Entry 7WT7 (electron microscopy, 3.40 A resolution); this record covers chains B and C of the 5 polymer chains in the assembly.

# Chain B
Name: Spike glycoprotein
Organism: Severe acute respiratory syndrome coronavirus 2
Reference sequence: P0DTC2 (SPIKE_SARS2); aligned to UniProt positions 1-1270 over residues 1-1270 (the alignment contains insertions or deletions, so no single offset holds)
Chain sequence (1270 residues; row label = number of the first residue in the row; note: 2 numbers in that range are skipped by the numbering (no residue carries them; nothing is unmodelled there); a row labelled like 250A-250B holds insertion residues (250A, then the next letters in order)):
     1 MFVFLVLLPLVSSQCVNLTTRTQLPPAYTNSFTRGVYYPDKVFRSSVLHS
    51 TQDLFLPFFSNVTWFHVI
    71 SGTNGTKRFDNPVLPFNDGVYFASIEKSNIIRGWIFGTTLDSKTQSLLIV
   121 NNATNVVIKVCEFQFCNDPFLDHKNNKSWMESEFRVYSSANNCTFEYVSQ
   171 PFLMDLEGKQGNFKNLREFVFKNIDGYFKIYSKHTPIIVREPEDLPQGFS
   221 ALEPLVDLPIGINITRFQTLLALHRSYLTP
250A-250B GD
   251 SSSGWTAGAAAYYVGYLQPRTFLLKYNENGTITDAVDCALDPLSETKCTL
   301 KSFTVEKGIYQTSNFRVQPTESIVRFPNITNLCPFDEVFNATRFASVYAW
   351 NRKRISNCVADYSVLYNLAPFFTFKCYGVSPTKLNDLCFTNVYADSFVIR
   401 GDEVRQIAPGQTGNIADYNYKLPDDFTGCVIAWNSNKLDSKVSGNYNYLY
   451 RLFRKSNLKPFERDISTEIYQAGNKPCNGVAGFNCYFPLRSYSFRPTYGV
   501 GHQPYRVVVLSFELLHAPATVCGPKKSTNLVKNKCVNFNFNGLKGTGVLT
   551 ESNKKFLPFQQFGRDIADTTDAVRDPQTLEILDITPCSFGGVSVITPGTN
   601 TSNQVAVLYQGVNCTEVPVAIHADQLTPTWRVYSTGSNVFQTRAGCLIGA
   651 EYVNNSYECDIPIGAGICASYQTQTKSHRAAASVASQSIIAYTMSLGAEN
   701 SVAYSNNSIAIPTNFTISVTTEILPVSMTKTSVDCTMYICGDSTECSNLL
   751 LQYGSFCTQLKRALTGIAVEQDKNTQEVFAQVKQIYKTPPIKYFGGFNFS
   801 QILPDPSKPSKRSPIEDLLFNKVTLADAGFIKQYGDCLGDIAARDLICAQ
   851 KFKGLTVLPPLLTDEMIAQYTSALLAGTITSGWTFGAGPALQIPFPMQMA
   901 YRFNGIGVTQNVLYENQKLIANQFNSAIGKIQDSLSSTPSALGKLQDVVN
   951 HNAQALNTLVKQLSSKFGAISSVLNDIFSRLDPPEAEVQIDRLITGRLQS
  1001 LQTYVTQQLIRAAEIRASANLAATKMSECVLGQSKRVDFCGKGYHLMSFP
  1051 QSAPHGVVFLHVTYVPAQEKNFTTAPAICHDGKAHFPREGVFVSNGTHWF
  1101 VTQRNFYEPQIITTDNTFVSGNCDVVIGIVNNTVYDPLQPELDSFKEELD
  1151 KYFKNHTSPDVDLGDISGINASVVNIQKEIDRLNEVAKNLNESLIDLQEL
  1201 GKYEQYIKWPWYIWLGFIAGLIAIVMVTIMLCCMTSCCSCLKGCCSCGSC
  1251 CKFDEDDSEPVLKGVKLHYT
Unresolved in the structure: 1-13, 71-76, 243-250, 250A-250B, 674-685, 826-845, 1160-1270
Sequence notes: variant Val67 (Ala in P0DTC2), Ile95 (Thr in P0DTC2), Asp142 (Gly in P0DTC2), Ile208 (Leu212 in P0DTC2), Asp336 (Gly339 in P0DTC2), Leu368 (Ser371 in P0DTC2), Pro370 (Ser373 in P0DTC2), Phe372 (Ser375 in P0DTC2), Asn414 (Lys417 in P0DTC2), Lys437 (Asn440 in P0DTC2), Ser443 (Gly446 in P0DTC2), Asn474 (Ser477 in P0DTC2), Lys475 (Thr478 in P0DTC2), Ala481 (Glu484 in P0DTC2), Arg490 (Gln493 in P0DTC2), Ser493 (Gly496 in P0DTC2), Arg495 (Gln498 in P0DTC2), Tyr498 (Asn501 in P0DTC2), His502 (Tyr505 in P0DTC2), Lys544 (Thr547 in P0DTC2), Gly611 (Asp614 in P0DTC2), Tyr652 (His655 in P0DTC2), Lys676 (Asn679 in P0DTC2), His678 (Pro681 in P0DTC2), Ala680 (Arg683 in P0DTC2), Ala682 (Arg685 in P0DTC2), Lys761 (Asn764 in P0DTC2), Tyr793 (Asp796 in P0DTC2), Lys853 (Asn856 in P0DTC2), His951 (Gln954 in P0DTC2), Lys966 (Asn969 in P0DTC2), Phe978 (Leu981 in P0DTC2); insertion (211-213); engineered mutation Pro814 (Phe817 in P0DTC2), Pro889 (Ala892 in P0DTC2), Pro896 (Ala899 in P0DTC2), Pro939 (Ala942 in P0DTC2), Pro983 (Lys986 in P0DTC2), Pro984 (Val987 in P0DTC2)
Disulfides: Cys15-Cys136, Cys131-Cys163, Cys288-Cys298, Cys333-Cys358, Cys376-Cys429, Cys388-Cys522, Cys477-Cys485, Cys614-Cys646, Cys659-Cys668, Cys735-Cys757, Cys740-Cys746, Cys1029-Cys1040, Cys1079-Cys1123
Covalent attachments: N-acetylglucosamine (NAG) linked to Asn17, Asn61, Asn125, Asn145, Asn233, Asn328, Asn340, Asn600, Asn613, Asn706, Asn714, Asn798, Asn1071, Asn1095, Asn1131
Residues lining bound ligands: N-acetylglucosamine (NAG; 2-acetamido-2-deoxy-beta-D-glucopyranose): Arg454, Ser456, Leu458, Glu462
UniProt features mapped onto this chain:
  - lipidation (S-palmitoyl cysteine): Cys1240, Cys1247, Cys1250
  - glycosylation (N-linked (GlcNAc...) asparagine): Asn17 (complex), Asn61 (hybrid), Asn331 (complex), Asn603 (hybrid)

# Chain C
Name: Spike glycoprotein
Organism: Severe acute respiratory syndrome coronavirus 2
Reference sequence: P0DTC2 (SPIKE_SARS2); aligned to UniProt positions 1-1270 over residues 1-1268 (the alignment contains insertions or deletions, so no single offset holds)
Chain sequence (1270 residues; each row starts with the number of its first residue; note: 2 numbers in that range are skipped by the numbering (no residue carries them; nothing is unmodelled there); a row labelled like 248A-248D holds insertion residues (248A, then the next letters in order)):
     1 MFVFLVLLPLVSSQCVNLTTRTQLPPAYTNSFTRGVYYPDKVFRSSVLHS
    51 TQDLFLPFFSNVTWFHVI
    71 SGTNGTKRFDNPVLPFNDGVYFASIEKSNIIRGWIFGTTLDSKTQSLLIV
   121 NNATNVVIKVCEFQFCNDPFLDHKNNKSWMESEFRVYSSANNCTFEYVSQ
   171 PFLMDLEGKQGNFKNLREFVFKNIDGYFKIYSKHTPIIVREPEDLPQGFS
   221 ALEPLVDLPIGINITRFQTLLALHRSYL
248A-248D TPGD
   249 SSSGWTAGAAAYYVGYLQPRTFLLKYNENGTITDAVDCALDPLSETKCTL
   299 KSFTVEKGIYQTSNFRVQPTESIVRFPNITNLCPFDEVFNATRFASVYAW
   349 NRKRISNCVADYSVLYNLAPFFTFKCYGVSPTKLNDLCFTNVYADSFVIR
   399 GDEVRQIAPGQTGNIADYNYKLPDDFTGCVIAWNSNKLDSKVSGNYNYLY
   449 RLFRKSNLKPFERDISTEIYQAGNKPCNGVAGFNCYFPLRSYSFRPTYGV
   499 GHQPYRVVVLSFELLHAPATVCGPKKSTNLVKNKCVNFNFNGLKGTGVLT
   549 ESNKKFLPFQQFGRDIADTTDAVRDPQTLEILDITPCSFGGVSVITPGTN
   599 TSNQVAVLYQGVNCTEVPVAIHADQLTPTWRVYSTGSNVFQTRAGCLIGA
   649 EYVNNSYECDIPIGAGICASYQTQTKSHRAAASVASQSIIAYTMSLGAEN
   699 SVAYSNNSIAIPTNFTISVTTEILPVSMTKTSVDCTMYICGDSTECSNLL
   749 LQYGSFCTQLKRALTGIAVEQDKNTQEVFAQVKQIYKTPPIKYFGGFNFS
   799 QILPDPSKPSKRSPIEDLLFNKVTLADAGFIKQYGDCLGDIAARDLICAQ
   849 KFKGLTVLPPLLTDEMIAQYTSALLAGTITSGWTFGAGPALQIPFPMQMA
   899 YRFNGIGVTQNVLYENQKLIANQFNSAIGKIQDSLSSTPSALGKLQDVVN
   949 HNAQALNTLVKQLSSKFGAISSVLNDIFSRLDPPEAEVQIDRLITGRLQS
   999 LQTYVTQQLIRAAEIRASANLAATKMSECVLGQSKRVDFCGKGYHLMSFP
  1049 QSAPHGVVFLHVTYVPAQEKNFTTAPAICHDGKAHFPREGVFVSNGTHWF
  1099 VTQRNFYEPQIITTDNTFVSGNCDVVIGIVNNTVYDPLQPELDSFKEELD
  1149 KYFKNHTSPDVDLGDISGINASVVNIQKEIDRLNEVAKNLNESLIDLQEL
  1199 GKYEQYIKWPWYIWLGFIAGLIAIVMVTIMLCCMTSCCSCLKGCCSCGSC
  1249 CKFDEDDSEPVLKGVKLHYT
Unresolved in the structure: 1-13, 71-76, 243-248, 248A-248D, 672-683, 824-843, 1158-1268
Sequence notes: variant Val67 (Ala in P0DTC2), Ile95 (Thr in P0DTC2), Asp142 (Gly in P0DTC2), Ile208 (Leu212 in P0DTC2), Asp334 (Gly339 in P0DTC2), Leu366 (Ser371 in P0DTC2), Pro368 (Ser373 in P0DTC2), Phe370 (Ser375 in P0DTC2), Asn412 (Lys417 in P0DTC2), Lys435 (Asn440 in P0DTC2), Ser441 (Gly446 in P0DTC2), Asn472 (Ser477 in P0DTC2), Lys473 (Thr478 in P0DTC2), Ala479 (Glu484 in P0DTC2), Arg488 (Gln493 in P0DTC2), Ser491 (Gly496 in P0DTC2), Arg493 (Gln498 in P0DTC2), Tyr496 (Asn501 in P0DTC2), His500 (Tyr505 in P0DTC2), Lys542 (Thr547 in P0DTC2), Gly609 (Asp614 in P0DTC2), Tyr650 (His655 in P0DTC2), Lys674 (Asn679 in P0DTC2), His676 (Pro681 in P0DTC2), Ala678 (Arg683 in P0DTC2), Ala680 (Arg685 in P0DTC2), Lys759 (Asn764 in P0DTC2), Tyr791 (Asp796 in P0DTC2), Lys851 (Asn856 in P0DTC2), His949 (Gln954 in P0DTC2), Lys964 (Asn969 in P0DTC2), Phe976 (Leu981 in P0DTC2); insertion (211-213); engineered mutation Pro812 (Phe817 in P0DTC2), Pro887 (Ala892 in P0DTC2), Pro894 (Ala899 in P0DTC2), Pro937 (Ala942 in P0DTC2), Pro981 (Lys986 in P0DTC2), Pro982 (Val987 in P0DTC2)
Disulfides: Cys15-Cys136, Cys131-Cys163, Cys286-Cys296, Cys331-Cys356, Cys374-Cys427, Cys386-Cys520, Cys475-Cys483, Cys612-Cys644, Cys657-Cys666, Cys733-Cys755, Cys738-Cys744, Cys1027-Cys1038, Cys1077-Cys1121
Covalent attachments: N-acetylglucosamine (NAG) linked to Asn17, Asn61, Asn122, Asn145, Asn233, Asn326, Asn338, Asn598, Asn611, Asn652, Asn704, Asn712, Asn796, Asn1069, Asn1093, Asn1129
Residues lining bound ligands: N-acetylglucosamine (NAG; 2-acetamido-2-deoxy-beta-D-glucopyranose): Ile789, Lys790, Tyr791, Phe792
UniProt features mapped onto this chain:
  - lipidation (S-palmitoyl cysteine): Cys1238, Cys1245, Cys1248
  - glycosylation (N-linked (GlcNAc...) asparagine): Asn17 (complex), Asn61 (hybrid), Asn329 (complex), Asn601 (hybrid)

# Chain B / chain C interface
Residue-residue contacts - 127 pairs, chain B then chain C:
  Tyr38(B) - Phe557(C)  hydrophobic
  Lys41(B) - Phe557(C)  hydrogen bond (side chain-backbone)
  Lys41(B) - Phe560(C)
  Val42(B) - Gln558(C)  hydrogen bond (backbone-side chain)
  Val42(B) - Arg562(C)
  Phe43(B) - Lys553(C)
  Phe43(B) - Phe554(C)  hydrophobic
  Phe43(B) - Gln558(C)
  Phe43(B) - Phe560(C)
  Phe43(B) - Gly561(C)
  Phe43(B) - Arg562(C)  hydrogen bond (backbone-backbone)
  Phe165(B) - Asn355(C)
  Tyr197(B) - Pro516(C)
  Glu223(B) - Phe557(C)
  Pro224(B) - Phe557(C)  hydrophobic
  Pro229(B) - Pro516(C)  hydrophobic
  Asn279(B) - Leu555(C)
  Gly280(B) - Gln558(C)
  Ser732(B) - Gln309(C)
  Val733(B) - Gln309(C)
  Asp734(B) - Gly588(C)
  Met737(B) - Gly588(C)
  Asp742(B) - Thr544(C)  hydrogen bond
  Asp742(B) - Cys585(C)  hydrogen bond
  Asp742(B) - Ser586(C)
  Asn748(B) - Gln52(C)
  Leu751(B) - Gln52(C)
  Gln752(B) - Ser963(C)  hydrogen bond (backbone-side chain)
  Gln752(B) - Lys964(C)
  Gln752(B) - Gly966(C)
  Tyr753(B) - Ser963(C)  hydrogen bond (backbone-side chain)
  Tyr753(B) - Phe965(C)
  Phe756(B) - Gln960(C)
  Phe756(B) - Phe965(C)  hydrophobic
  Gln759(B) - Gln960(C)  hydrogen bond
  Gln759(B) - Thr1001(C)
  Lys761(B) - Gln309(C)
  Arg762(B) - Gln952(C)
  Gln781(B) - Lys1040(C)  hydrogen bond (backbone-side chain)
  Lys783(B) - Leu694(C)
  Lys783(B) - Gly695(C)
  Gln784(B) - Ala696(C)
  Gln784(B) - Asn698(C)
  Ile785(B) - Leu694(C)
  Ile785(B) - Ala696(C)  hydrogen bond (backbone-backbone)
  Ile785(B) - Glu697(C)
  Ile785(B) - Asn698(C)  hydrogen bond (backbone-backbone)
  Tyr786(B) - Asn698(C)
  Tyr786(B) - Val700(C)  hydrophobic
  Lys787(B) - Glu697(C)
  Lys787(B) - Ser699(C)
  Tyr793(B) - Tyr702(C)
  Tyr793(B) - Asn704(C)
  Phe794(B) - Tyr702(C)
  Gln850(B) - Ile564(C)
  Lys853(B) - Asp563(C)  salt bridge
  Lys853(B) - Ala565(C)
  Lys853(B) - Thr567(C)
  Pro859(B) - Ala642(C)  hydrophobic
  Pro860(B) - Ala663(C)
  Leu861(B) - Pro660(C)  hydrophobic
  Leu861(B) - Gly662(C)
  Leu861(B) - Ala663(C)
  Leu861(B) - Gly664(C)  hydrogen bond (backbone-backbone)
  Leu861(B) - Met692(C)  hydrophobic
  Thr863(B) - Ala663(C)
  Gln869(B) - Leu694(C)
  Tyr870(B) - Leu694(C)
  Thr880(B) - Tyr702(C)
  Pro889(B) - Pro1064(C)
  Pro889(B) - Ala1065(C)
  Pro889(B) - Glu1067(C)
  Leu891(B) - Ala708(C)
  Leu891(B) - Pro710(C)
  Leu891(B) - Glu1067(C)
  Gln892(B) - Val700(C)
  Gln892(B) - Ala701(C)  hydrogen bond (side chain-backbone)
  Gln892(B) - Ser706(C)
  Gln892(B) - Ile707(C)
  Gln892(B) - Ala708(C)
  Ile893(B) - Ile707(C)  hydrophobic
  Pro894(B) - Tyr702(C)  hydrophobic
  Pro894(B) - Ser703(C)
  Pro894(B) - Asn704(C)
  Pro894(B) - Ser706(C)
  Phe895(B) - Tyr702(C)
  Pro896(B) - Tyr702(C)
  Met897(B) - Thr1072(C)
  Tyr901(B) - Gly1088(C)  hydrogen bond (side chain-backbone)
  Tyr901(B) - Val1089(C)
  Tyr901(B) - Arg1102(C)
  Gln910(B) - Phe1084(C)
  Gln910(B) - Pro1085(C)
  Asn911(B) - Phe1084(C)
  Asn911(B) - Phe1116(C)
  Asn911(B) - Ser1118(C)  hydrogen bond
  Tyr914(B) - Pro1074(C)
  Tyr914(B) - Phe1084(C)  hydrophobic
  Tyr914(B) - Val1124(C)  hydrophobic
  Glu915(B) - Ser1118(C)  hydrogen bond
  Glu915(B) - Val1123(C)
  Val960(B) - Ala565(C)
  Ser964(B) - Asp566(C)  hydrogen bond
  Val973(B) - Lys542(C)
  Asn975(B) - Lys542(C)
  Asp976(B) - Lys542(C)
  Ser979(B) - Lys542(C)  hydrogen bond
  Gln1002(B) - Gln997(C)  hydrogen bond
  Gln1002(B) - Thr1001(C)  hydrogen bond
  Leu1009(B) - Gln1005(C)
  Leu1009(B) - Ile1008(C)  hydrophobic
  Ser1027(B) - Val1035(C)  hydrogen bond (side chain-backbone)
  Ser1027(B) - Asp1036(C)
  Glu1028(B) - Arg1034(C)  salt bridge
  Glu1028(B) - Val1035(C)
  Arg1036(B) - Arg1034(C)
  Glu1141(B) - Leu1136(C)
  Glu1141(B) - Gln1137(C)  hydrogen bond
  Glu1141(B) - Leu1140(C)
  Phe1145(B) - Lys1144(C)
  Phe1145(B) - Leu1147(C)  hydrophobic
  Phe1145(B) - Asp1148(C)
  Leu1149(B) - Phe1151(C)  hydrophobic
  Tyr1152(B) - Asp1148(C)
  Phe1153(B) - Phe1151(C)  hydrophobic
  His1156(B) - His1154(C)
  His1156(B) - Thr1155(C)
Also at the interface, not in a pair above, chain B (90 interface residues in all): Arg44, Thr164, Tyr276, Pro789, Leu858, Met866, Ile879, Gly886, Ala887, Gly888, Asn904, Gln917, Asn957, Lys961, Asp991, Arg1016, Thr1024, Leu1031, Leu1142
Also at the interface, not in a pair above, chain C (96 interface residues in all): Arg352, Thr518, Asn535, Gly543, Gly545, Gln559, Gln608, Ile661, Ile665, Arg990, Glu1012, Gly1041, Tyr1042, Val1063, Glu1087, Ile1125

# Summary
90 residues of chain B face 96 of chain C across their interface, with 22 hydrogen bonds and 2 salt bridges.
Polar contacts include Lys853(B)-Asp563(C), Glu1028(B)-Arg1034(C) and Lys41(B)-Phe557(C). Chain B binds
N-acetylglucosamine. Bound to chain C: N-acetylglucosamine.
Both chains are Spike glycoprotein (Severe acute respiratory syndrome coronavirus 2). Entry 7WT7 (SARS-CoV-2
Omicron variant spike in complex with Fab 9A8 (State 1)) was determined by electron microscopy, deposited
together with 7WT8 and 7WT9.
